7M8R - chains E and H of the 8 polymer chains in the assembly; structure by X-ray diffraction, 2.22 A resolution.

== Chain E ==
Protein: Methane monooxygenase component A alpha chain
Source organism: Methylosinus trichosporium OB3b
UniProt: A0A2D2D5X0 (A0A2D2D5X0_METTR); residue numbers follow UniProt; this construct covers 12-526
Sequence (515 residues; each row starts with the number of its first residue):
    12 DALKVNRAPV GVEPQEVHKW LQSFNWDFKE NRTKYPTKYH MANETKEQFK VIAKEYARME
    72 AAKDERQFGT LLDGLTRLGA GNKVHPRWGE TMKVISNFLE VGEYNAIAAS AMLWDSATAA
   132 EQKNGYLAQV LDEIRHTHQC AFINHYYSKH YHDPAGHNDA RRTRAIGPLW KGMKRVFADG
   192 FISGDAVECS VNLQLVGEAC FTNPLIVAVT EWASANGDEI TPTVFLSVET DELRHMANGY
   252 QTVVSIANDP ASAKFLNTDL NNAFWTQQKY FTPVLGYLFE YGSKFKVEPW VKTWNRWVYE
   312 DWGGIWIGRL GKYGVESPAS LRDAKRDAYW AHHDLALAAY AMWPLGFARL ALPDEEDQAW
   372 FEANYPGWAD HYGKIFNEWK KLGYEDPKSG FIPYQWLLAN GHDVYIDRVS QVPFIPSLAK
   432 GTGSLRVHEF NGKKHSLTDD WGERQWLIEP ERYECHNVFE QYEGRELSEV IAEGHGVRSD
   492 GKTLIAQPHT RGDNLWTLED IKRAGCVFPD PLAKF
Ion coordination: Fe ion site 1: Glu-114, Glu-144, His-147 (together with benzoic acid); Fe ion site 2: Glu-144, Glu-209, Glu-243, His-246 (together with benzoic acid)
Small-molecule neighbours: benzoic acid (BEZ): Leu-110, Glu-114, Ala-117, Glu-144, His-147, Phe-188, Phe-192, Leu-204, Gly-208, Glu-209, Thr-213, Leu-216, Glu-243, His-246

== Chain H ==
Protein: Methane monooxygenase regulatory protein B
Source organism: Methylosinus trichosporium OB3b
UniProt: A0A2D2D0T8 (A0A2D2D0T8_METTR); numbering as in UniProt (aligned over 3-138)
Sequence (136 residues; row label = number of the first residue in the row):
     3 SAHNAYNAGI MQCTGKAFAD EFFAEENQVV HESNAVVLVL MKSDEIDAII EDIVLKGGKA
    63 KNPSIVVEDK AGFWWIKADG AIEIDAAEAG ELLGKPFSVY DLLINVSSTV GRAYTLGTKF
   123 TITSELMGLD RALTDI
Covalently attached groups: 1,1,1-tris(fluoranyl)propan-2-one (W6X) linked to Cys-15
Modified residues: Trp-76 (fluorotryptophane; FTR); Trp-77 (fluorotryptophane; FTR)
Sequence notes: engineered mutation Cys-15 (Lys in A0A2D2D0T8)
Small-molecule neighbours: 1,1,1-tris(fluoranyl)propan-2-one (W6X): Gly-11, Gln-14, Ala-19

== How chain E and chain H interact ==
Contacting residue pairs (118; chain E residue first):
  Pro-25(E) with Tyr-102(H)
  Gln-26(E) with Tyr-102(H)
  Gln-59(E) with Tyr-116(H); Thr-117(H); Met-129(H)
  Phe-60(E) with Ala-115(H); Tyr-116(H); Thr-117(H)
  Lys-61(E) with Tyr-102(H)
  Glu-66(E) with Tyr-102(H)
  Arg-69(E) with Tyr-102(H); Asp-103(H), salt bridge
  Met-70(E) with Tyr-102(H); Leu-105(H), hydrophobic
  Ala-73(E) with Ile-106(H), hydrophobic
  Lys-74(E) with Ile-106(H)
  Arg-77(E) with Ser-45(H); Glu-47(H), salt bridge; Asn-107(H), hydrogen bond
  Asn-214(E) with Ser-110(H), hydrogen bond; Val-112(H)
  Val-218(E) with Val-41(H), hydrophobic; Phe-75(H)
  Thr-221(E) with Phe-75(H)
  Glu-222(E) with Lys-72(H)
  Leu-237(E) with Met-43(H); Gly-74(H); Ser-109(H), hydrogen bond (backbone-side chain)
  Ser-238(E) with Met-43(H)
  Glu-240(E) with Ser-109(H); Ser-110(H)
  Thr-241(E) with Leu-105(H); Ile-106(H); Val-108(H); Ser-109(H), hydrogen bond (backbone-backbone)
  Leu-244(E) with Val-108(H), hydrophobic; Ser-109(H); Ser-110(H); Thr-111(H); Phe-122(H), hydrophobic
  Met-247(E) with Ser-110(H); Thr-111(H)
  Tyr-251(E) with Arg-114(H); Leu-128(H); Met-129(H), hydrogen bond (side chain-backbone)
  Val-255(E) with Met-129(H); Gly-130(H); Leu-131(H), hydrophobic
  Asn-259(E) with Gly-130(H); Leu-131(H)
  Glu-299(E) with Tyr-8(H), hydrogen bond
  Val-302(E) with Phe-20(H), hydrophobic; Phe-24(H), hydrophobic
  Lys-303(E) with Met-13(H), hydrogen bond (side chain-backbone); Cys-15(H), hydrogen bond (side chain-backbone); Thr-16(H); Phe-20(H)
  Asn-306(E) with Ile-12(H); Met-13(H), hydrogen bond; Phe-24(H)
  Arg-307(E) with Tyr-8(H), hydrogen bond (side chain-backbone); Met-13(H); Trp-77(H); Lys-79(H)
  Trp-308(E) with Tyr-8(H); Trp-77(H); Val-112(H), hydrophobic
  Tyr-310(E) with Asn-29(H), hydrogen bond (side chain-backbone); Val-31(H), hydrogen bond (side chain-backbone); Val-32(H), hydrophobic; His-33(H), hydrogen bond
  Glu-311(E) with Ile-12(H)
  Asp-312(E) with Val-39(H); Lys-79(H), salt bridge; Val-112(H)
  Gly-314(E) with Val-32(H)
  Gly-315(E) with His-33(H); Glu-34(H); Ser-35(H), hydrogen bond (backbone-backbone)
  Ile-316(E) with Ala-37(H); Val-112(H); Gly-113(H); Arg-114(H), hydrogen bond (backbone-side chain)
  Trp-317(E) with Gly-113(H); Arg-114(H)
  Gly-319(E) with Val-32(H); Glu-34(H)
  Arg-320(E) with Glu-34(H), salt bridge; Ser-35(H); Arg-114(H); Ser-126(H), hydrogen bond (side chain-backbone); Glu-127(H); Leu-128(H); Asp-132(H), salt bridge
  Leu-321(E) with Leu-128(H); Leu-131(H), hydrophobic
  Lys-323(E) with Glu-34(H), salt bridge
  Tyr-324(E) with Leu-128(H), hydrophobic; Leu-131(H), hydrogen bond (side chain-backbone); Asp-132(H), hydrogen bond
  Ser-328(E) with Val-31(H); Val-32(H), hydrogen bond (side chain-backbone)
  Leu-332(E) with Gln-30(H); Val-31(H), hydrophobic; Val-32(H)
  Arg-333(E) with Glu-27(H), salt bridge; Gln-30(H)
  Lys-336(E) with Phe-24(H), hydrogen bond (side chain-backbone); Phe-25(H); Asn-29(H), hydrogen bond (side chain-backbone); Gln-30(H)
  Arg-337(E) with Phe-25(H)
  Ala-339(E) with Phe-24(H), hydrophobic
  Tyr-340(E) with Ala-21(H); Phe-25(H), hydrophobic
  Ala-374(E) with Gly-17(H)
  Pro-377(E) with Gly-17(H); Lys-18(H)
Also at the interface, not in a pair above, chain E (57 interface residues in all): Ser-225, Thr-234, Ala-258, Trp-305, Trp-313, Ile-318
Also at the interface, not in a pair above, chain H (58 interface residues in all): Ala-7, Glu-28, Val-38, Ala-73, Ser-100

== In short ==
The interface between chain E and chain H involves 57 residues on one side and 58 on the other, with 21
hydrogen bonds and 7 salt bridges. Among the polar pairs are Arg-69(E)/Asp-103(H), Arg-77(E)/Glu-47(H) and
Asp-312(E)/Lys-79(H). Chain E binds benzoic acid.
Here chain E is Methane monooxygenase component A alpha chain and chain H is Methane monooxygenase regulatory
protein B, both from Methylosinus trichosporium OB3b. Entry 7M8R (Complex structure of Methane monooxygenase
hydroxylase and regulatory subunit with fluorosubstituted tryptophans) was determined by X-ray diffraction
together with 7M8Q from the same study.
